PDB entry 1P45 | X-ray diffraction, 2.60 A resolution | chains A and B

Chain A (and B):
Name: Enoyl-[acyl-carrier-protein] reductase [NADH]
From: Mycobacterium tuberculosis
Notes: EC 1.3.1.9; chain B of this document is another copy of the same molecule, construct and numbering; everything in this record applies to it too
Reference sequence: P0A5Y6 (INHA_MYCTU); residue numbers follow UniProt; this construct covers 1-269
Sequence (269 residues; row label = number of the first residue in the row):
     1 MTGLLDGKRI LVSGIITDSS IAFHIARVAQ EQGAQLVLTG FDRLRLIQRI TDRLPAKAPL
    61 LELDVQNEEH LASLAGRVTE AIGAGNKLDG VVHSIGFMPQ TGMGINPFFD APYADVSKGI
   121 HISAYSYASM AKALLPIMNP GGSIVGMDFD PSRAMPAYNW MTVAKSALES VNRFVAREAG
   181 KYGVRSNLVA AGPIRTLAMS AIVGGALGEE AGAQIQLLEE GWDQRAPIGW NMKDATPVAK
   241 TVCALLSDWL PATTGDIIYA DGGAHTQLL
Not modelled in the structure: 1
Residues lining bound ligands:
  - NAD (nicotinamide-adenine-dinucleotide): Gly14, Ile15, Ile16, Ser20, Ile21, Ala22, Phe41, Leu63, Asp64, Val65, Gln66, Ser94, Ile95, Gly96, Phe97, Ile122, Met147, Asp148, Phe149, Tyr158, Met161, Lys165, Ala191, Gly192, Pro193, Ile194, Thr196
  - triclosan (TCL), molecule 1: Gly96, Phe97, Met98, Met103, Phe149, Tyr158, Met161, Lys165, Pro193, Met199
  - triclosan (TCL), molecule 2: Gln100, Met103, Gly104, Phe149, Ala157, Tyr158, Pro193, Ala198, Met199, Ile202, Leu207, Ile215, Leu218, Glu219, Trp222
What the authors report for this chain:
  - binding site for triclosan: Gln100, Met103, Gly104, Phe149, Ala157, Tyr158, Met199, Ile202, Ile215, Leu218
  - catalytic residues: Tyr158 (citing earlier work)
  - conformationally variable residues (loop rearrangement): Leu197 to Ala226

How chain A and chain B interact:
Pairs across the interface (64):
  Phe108(A) - Phe174(B)  hydrophobic
  Phe108(A) - Glu178(B)
  Phe109(A) - Ala128(B)
  Phe109(A) - Ala131(B)  hydrophobic
  Phe109(A) - Lys132(B)
  Phe109(A) - Leu135(B)  hydrophobic
  Phe109(A) - Glu178(B)
  Asp110(A) - Lys132(B)  salt bridge
  Ala111(A) - Tyr125(B)  hydrogen bond (backbone-side chain)
  Pro112(A) - Tyr125(B)
  Tyr113(A) - Ser117(B)  hydrogen bond (side chain-backbone)
  Tyr113(A) - Ile120(B)
  Tyr113(A) - His121(B)  hydrogen bond (side chain-backbone)
  Tyr113(A) - Tyr125(B)  hydrophobic
  Ser117(A) - Tyr113(B)  hydrogen bond (backbone-side chain)
  Ser117(A) - Ser117(B)  hydrogen bond
  Ile120(A) - Tyr113(B)
  His121(A) - Tyr113(B)  hydrogen bond (backbone-side chain)
  Tyr125(A) - Ala111(B)  hydrogen bond (side chain-backbone)
  Tyr125(A) - Pro112(B)
  Tyr125(A) - Tyr113(B)  hydrogen bond (side chain-backbone)
  Tyr125(A) - Trp160(B)  hydrophobic
  Ala128(A) - Phe109(B)
  Lys132(A) - Phe109(B)  hydrogen bond (side chain-backbone)
  Lys132(A) - Asp110(B)  salt bridge
  Pro151(A) - Ser170(B)
  Pro151(A) - Arg173(B)  hydrogen bond (backbone-side chain)
  Ser152(A) - Arg173(B)
  Arg153(A) - Arg173(B)
  Ala154(A) - Arg173(B)
  Ala154(A) - Phe174(B)  hydrophobic
  Ala154(A) - Arg177(B)
  Met155(A) - Phe174(B)
  Met155(A) - Arg177(B)
  Pro156(A) - Arg177(B)
  Asn159(A) - Phe174(B)
  Trp160(A) - Tyr125(B)  hydrophobic
  Trp160(A) - Val171(B)  hydrophobic
  Thr162(A) - Ser170(B)
  Thr162(A) - Phe174(B)
  Val163(A) - Ser170(B)
  Val163(A) - Val171(B)
  Ser166(A) - Ser166(B)
  Ser166(A) - Ser170(B)  hydrogen bond
  Ala167(A) - Val163(B)
  Ser170(A) - Pro151(B)
  Ser170(A) - Thr162(B)
  Ser170(A) - Val163(B)
  Ser170(A) - Ser166(B)  hydrogen bond
  Val171(A) - Trp160(B)  hydrophobic
  Val171(A) - Val163(B)
  Arg173(A) - Pro151(B)  hydrogen bond (side chain-backbone)
  Arg173(A) - Ser152(B)  hydrogen bond (side chain-backbone)
  Arg173(A) - Arg153(B)
  Arg173(A) - Ala154(B)
  Arg173(A) - Ser166(B)
  Phe174(A) - Phe108(B)  hydrophobic
  Phe174(A) - Ala154(B)  hydrophobic
  Phe174(A) - Met155(B)
  Phe174(A) - Asn159(B)
  Phe174(A) - Thr162(B)
  Arg177(A) - Pro156(B)
  Glu178(A) - Phe108(B)
  Glu178(A) - Phe109(B)
Also at the interface, not in a pair above, chain A (33 interface residues in all): Val116, Ala131, Leu135
Also at the interface, not in a pair above, chain B (33 interface residues in all): Ala167, Val175

Overview:
The chain A/chain B interface involves 33 residues from each chain; the contacts include 14 hydrogen bonds and
2 salt bridges. Polar contacts include Asp110(A)-Lys132(B), Ala111(A)-Tyr125(B) and Tyr113(A)-Ser117(B). Bound
to chain A: NAD and triclosan. The paper reports the catalytic residue Tyr158(A); a binding site for triclosan
at Gln100(A), Met103(A) and Gly104(A) among others.
Chain A and chain B are both Enoyl-[acyl-carrier-protein] reductase [NADH] (Mycobacterium tuberculosis); the
structure, Targeting tuberculosis and malaria through inhibition of enoyl reductase: compound activity and
structural data, was determined by X-ray diffraction (same publication as 1P44).
